Entry 7WNR (solution NMR); this record covers chains D and B of the 4 polymer chains in the assembly.

Chain D:
Molecule: 18-nt DNA strand
Source organism: Mycobacterium tuberculosis H37Rv
Sequence (18 nucleotides; numbered 19 to 36; the number before each row is that of its first residue):
    19 TACAGATAGT ATAACCGG

Chain B:
Name: Antitoxin MazE6
Source organism: Mycobacterium tuberculosis H37Rv
Reference sequence: P9WJ87 (MAZE6_MYCTU); residues 4-52 here correspond to UniProt positions 1-49 (UniProt number = residue number - 3)
Sequence (52 residues; row label = number of the first residue in the row):
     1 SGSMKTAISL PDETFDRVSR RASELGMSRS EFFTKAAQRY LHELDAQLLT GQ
Unresolved in the structure: 1-3
Construct notes: expression tag (1-3)
Reported in the primary citation:
  - self-association interface (contacts with another copy of this molecule); pairs are residue here / residue on that copy: Phe32-Tyr40 (pi stacking), Phe33-Phe32 (pi stacking), Phe33-Phe33 (pi stacking)

How chain D and chain B interact:
Contacting residue pairs (4; chain D residue first):
  DG27(D) with Lys5(B), base contact; Arg29(B), phosphate contact
  DT28(D) with Phe15(B), phosphate contact; Arg29(B), phosphate contact
Interface residues without a listed pair, chain D (4 interface residues in all): DA26, DA29
Interface residues without a listed pair, chain B (5 interface residues in all): Ala7, Ser30

Summary:
Chain D and chain B form an interface of 4 and 5 residues respectively. From the paper: a self-association
interface involving Phe32(B) and Phe33(B).
Here chain D is an 18-nt DNA strand and chain B is Antitoxin MazE6, both from Mycobacterium tuberculosis
H37Rv. Entry 7WNR (Data-driven HADDOCK model of mycobacterial nMazE6-operator DNA complex) was determined by
solution NMR.
